4TTN - chain A; structure by X-ray diffraction, 1.25 A resolution.

[Chain A]
Molecule: Kalata-B1
UniProt: P56254 (KAB1_OLDAF); residues 1-29 here correspond to UniProt positions 89-117 (UniProt number = residue number + 88)
Sequence (29 residues; each row starts with the number of its first residue):
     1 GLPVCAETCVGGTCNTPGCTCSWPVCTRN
Sequence notes: engineered mutation A6 (Gly94 in P56254)
Curated features (UniProtKB/Swiss-Prot):
  - cross-link: G1 to N29 (Cyclopeptide (Gly-Asn))
Cystine bridges: C5-C19, C9-C21, C14-C26
Glycans and other covalent adducts: covalent link G1-N29

[Overview]
Chain A is Kalata-B1; the structure, Quasi-racemic structure of [G6A]kalata B1, was determined by X-ray
diffraction, deposited together with 4TTK, 4TTL, 4TTM and 4TTO.
